Entry 7Z0P (X-ray diffraction, 2.52 A resolution); this record covers chain AAA.

== Chain AAA ==
Name: 3C-like proteinase nsp5
From: Severe acute respiratory syndrome coronavirus 2
Notes: EC 3.4.22.69
UniProtKB: P0DTC1 (R1A_SARS2); residues 1-304 here correspond to UniProt positions 3264-3567 (UniProt number = residue number + 3263)
Sequence (304 residues; numbered 1 to 304; the number before each row is that of its first residue):
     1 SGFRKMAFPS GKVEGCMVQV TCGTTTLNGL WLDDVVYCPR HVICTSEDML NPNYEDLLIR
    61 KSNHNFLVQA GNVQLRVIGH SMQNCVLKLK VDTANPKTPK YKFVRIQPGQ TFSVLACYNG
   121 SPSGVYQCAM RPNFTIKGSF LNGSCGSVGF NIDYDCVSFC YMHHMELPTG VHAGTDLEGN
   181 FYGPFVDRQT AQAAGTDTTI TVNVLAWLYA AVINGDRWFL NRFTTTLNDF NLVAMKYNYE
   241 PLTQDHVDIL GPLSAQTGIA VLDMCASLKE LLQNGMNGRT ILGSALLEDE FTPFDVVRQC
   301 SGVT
Glycans and other covalent adducts: MG-131 (I8H) linked to Cys-145
Ion coordination: Na+ near Asp-187 (its only coordinating residue here)
Residues lining bound ligands: MG-131 (I8H; (1R,2S,5S)-3-[(2S)-2-(tert-butylcarbamoylamino)-3,3-dimethyl-butanoyl]-6,6-dimethyl-N-[(2S,3R)-4-(methylamino)-3-oxidanyl-4-oxidanylidene-1-[(3S)-2-oxidanylidenepyrrolidin-3-yl]butan-2-yl]-3-azabicyclo[3.1.0]hexane-2-carboxamide): Ser-1, Thr-26, Leu-27, His-41, Met-49, Tyr-54, Phe-140, Leu-141, Asn-142, Gly-143, Ser-144, His-163, His-164, Met-165, Glu-166, Leu-167, Pro-168, His-172, Asp-187, Arg-188, Gln-189, Thr-190, Gln-192
Reported in the primary citation:
  - binding site for MG-131: His-41, Met-49, Phe-140, Asn-142, Gly-143, Cys-145, His-163, His-164, Met-165, Glu-166, Gln-189, Thr-190
  - conformationally variable residues (side-chain flip): His-64

== In short ==
Covalently linked MG-131: at Cys-145. The paper reports a binding site for MG-131 at His-41, Met-49 and
Phe-140 among others; conformational variability at His-64.
Chain AAA is 3C-like proteinase nsp5 (Severe acute respiratory syndrome coronavirus 2); the structure,
SARS-COV2 Main Protease in complex with inhibitor MG-131, was determined by X-ray diffraction together with
7QL8, 7QUB and 7QUW from the same study.
